Entry 6RYU (electron microscopy, 4.00 A resolution); this record covers chains E and I of the 12 polymer chains in the assembly.

# Chain E
Name: Histone H3.2
Source organism: Xenopus laevis
Reference sequence: P84233 (H32_XENLA); residues 0-135 here correspond to UniProt positions 1-136 (UniProt number = residue number + 1)
Amino-acid sequence (136 residues; each row starts with the number of its first residue; numbering starts at 0):
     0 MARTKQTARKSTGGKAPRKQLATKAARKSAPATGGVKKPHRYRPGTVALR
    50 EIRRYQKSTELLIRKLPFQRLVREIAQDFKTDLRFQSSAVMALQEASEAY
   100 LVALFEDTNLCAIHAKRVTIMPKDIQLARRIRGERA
Unresolved in the structure: 0-38
Construct notes: conflict Ala102 (Gly103 in P84233)
UniProt features mapped onto this chain:
  - modified residue: Arg2 (Asymmetric dimethylarginine), Thr3 (Phosphothreonine), Lys4 (Allysine), Gln5 (5-glutamyl dopamine), Thr6 (Phosphothreonine), Arg8 (Citrulline), Lys9 (N6,N6,N6-trimethyllysine), Ser10 (ADP-ribosylserine), Thr11 (Phosphothreonine), Lys14 (N6-(2-hydroxyisobutyryl)lysine), Arg17 (Asymmetric dimethylarginine), Lys18 (N6-(2-hydroxyisobutyryl)lysine), Lys23 (N6-(2-hydroxyisobutyryl)lysine), Arg26 (Citrulline), Lys27 (N6,N6,N6-trimethyllysine), Ser28 (ADP-ribosylserine), Lys36 (N6,N6,N6-trimethyllysine), Lys37 (N6-methyllysine), Tyr41 (Phosphotyrosine), Lys56 (N6,N6,N6-trimethyllysine) and 8 more in UniProt
  - lipidation: Cys110 (S-palmitoyl cysteine)

# Chain I
Molecule: 149-nt DNA strand
Source organism: synthetic construct
Sequence (149 nucleotides; numbered -72 to 76; the number before each row is that of its first residue; numbers below 1 keep their minus sign (DA-72 is residue -72)):
   -72 ATCAGAATCCCGGTGCCGAGGCCGCTCAATTGGTCGTAGACAGCTCTAGC
   -22 ACCGCTTAAACGCACGTACGCGCTGTCCCCCGCGTTTTAACCGCCAAGGG
    28 GATTACTCCCTAGTCTCCAGGCACGTGTCAGATATATACATCGATAGGC

# Chain E / chain I interface
Pairs across the interface - 26 pairs, chain E then chain I:
  His39(E) - DA-67(I)  hydrogen bond to the phosphate
  His39(E) - DC10(I)  phosphate contact
  Arg40(E) - DC8(I)  base contact
  Arg40(E) - DG9(I)  hydrogen bond to the sugar
  Arg40(E) - DC10(I)  sugar contact
  Tyr41(E) - DA-67(I)  phosphate contact
  Tyr41(E) - DA-66(I)  sugar contact
  Tyr41(E) - DC10(I)  hydrogen bond to the phosphate
  Arg42(E) - DG9(I)  phosphate contact
  Pro43(E) - DC8(I)  phosphate contact
  Pro43(E) - DG9(I)  phosphate contact
  Gly44(E) - DG9(I)  hydrogen bond to the phosphate
  Val46(E) - DG9(I)  phosphate contact
  Val46(E) - DC10(I)  phosphate contact
  Ala47(E) - DG9(I)  phosphate contact
  Arg49(E) - DA-66(I)  phosphate contact
  Arg49(E) - DT-65(I)  salt bridge to the phosphate
  Arg63(E) - DC18(I)  salt bridge to the phosphate
  Lys64(E) - DC18(I)  hydrogen bond to the phosphate
  Leu65(E) - DA17(I)  phosphate contact
  Leu65(E) - DC18(I)  hydrogen bond to the phosphate
  Pro66(E) - DA17(I)  phosphate contact
  Arg69(E) - DA17(I)  salt bridge to the phosphate
  Arg83(E) - DG26(I)  hydrogen bond to the phosphate
  Arg83(E) - DG27(I)  salt bridge to the phosphate
  Lys115(E) - DG-1(I)  salt bridge to the phosphate
Interface residues without a listed pair, chain E (17 interface residues in all): Thr45
Interface residues without a listed pair, chain I (12 interface residues in all): DG-68

# In short
17 residues of chain E face 12 of chain I across their interface; the contacts include 7 hydrogen bonds and 5
salt bridges. Among the polar pairs are Arg40(E)-DG9(I), His39(E)-DA-67(I) and Tyr41(E)-DC10(I).
Chain E is Histone H3.2 (Xenopus laevis) and chain I is a 149-nt DNA strand (synthetic construct); the
structure, Nucleosome-CHD4 complex structure (two CHD4 copies), was determined by electron microscopy (same
publication as 6RYR).
